Entry 7TKB (electron microscopy, 6.30 A resolution (low resolution: residue-level contacts below are approximate; hydrogen-bond / salt-bridge calls are withheld)); this record covers chains T and W of the 27 polymer chains in the assembly.

[Chain T]
Protein: ATP synthase subunit a
Source organism: Saccharomyces cerevisiae
UniProtKB: P00854 (ATP6_YEAST); residues 1-249 here correspond to UniProt positions 11-259 (UniProt number = residue number + 10)
Amino-acid sequence (249 residues; numbered 1 to 249; the number before each row is that of its first residue):
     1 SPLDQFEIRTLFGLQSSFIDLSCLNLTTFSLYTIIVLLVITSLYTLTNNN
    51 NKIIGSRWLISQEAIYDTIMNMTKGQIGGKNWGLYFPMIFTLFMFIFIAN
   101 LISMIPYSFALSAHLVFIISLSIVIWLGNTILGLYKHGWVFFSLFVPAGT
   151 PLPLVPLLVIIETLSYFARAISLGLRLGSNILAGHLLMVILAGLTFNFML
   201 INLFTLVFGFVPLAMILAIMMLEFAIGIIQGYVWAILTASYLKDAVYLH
Not modelled in the structure: 1-25

[Chain W]
Protein: ATP synthase subunit f
Source organism: Saccharomyces cerevisiae
UniProtKB: Q06405 (ATPK_YEAST); residues 1-95 here correspond to UniProt positions 7-101 (UniProt number = residue number + 6)
Amino-acid sequence (95 residues; each row starts with the number of its first residue):
     1 VSTLIPPKVVSSKNIGSAPNAKRIANVVHFYKSLPQGPAPAIKANTRLAR
    51 YKAKYFDGDNASGKPLWHFALGIIAFGYSMEYYFHLRHHKGAEEH
Not modelled in the structure: 86-95

[How chain T and chain W interact]
Pairs across the interface (7; chain T residue first):
  Leu-46(T) / Phe-56(W)
  Thr-47(T) / Phe-56(W)
  Asn-49(T) / Ala-41(W)
  Asn-50(T) / Ala-41(W)
  Ser-56(T) / Gly-58(W)
  Arg-57(T) / Gly-58(W)
  Tyr-107(T) / Gly-77(W)
Also at the interface, not in a pair above, chain W (6 interface residues in all): Pro-40, Lys-52

[Summary]
The interface between chain T and chain W involves 7 residues on one side and 6 on the other.
Chain T is ATP synthase subunit a and chain W is ATP synthase subunit f, both from Saccharomyces cerevisiae;
the structure, Yeast ATP synthase State 1catalytic(f) with 10 mM ATP backbone model, was determined by
electron microscopy (same publication as 7TJS, 7TJT, 7TJU, 7TJV, 7TJW, 7TJX and 30 further entries).
